PDB entry 2YJ1 | X-ray diffraction, 2.24 A resolution | chains A and C of the 4 polymer chains in the assembly

[Chain A (and C)]
Molecule: Bcl-2-like protein 1
Organism: Homo sapiens
Notes: chain C of this document is another copy of the same molecule, construct and numbering; everything in this record applies to it too
UniProtKB: Q07817 (B2CL1_HUMAN); residue numbers follow UniProt; this construct covers 1-26, 83-209
Chain sequence (158 residues; each row starts with the number of its first residue; note: 56 numbers in that range are skipped by the numbering (no residue carries them; nothing is unmodelled there); numbers below 1 keep their minus sign (Gly-4 is residue -4)):
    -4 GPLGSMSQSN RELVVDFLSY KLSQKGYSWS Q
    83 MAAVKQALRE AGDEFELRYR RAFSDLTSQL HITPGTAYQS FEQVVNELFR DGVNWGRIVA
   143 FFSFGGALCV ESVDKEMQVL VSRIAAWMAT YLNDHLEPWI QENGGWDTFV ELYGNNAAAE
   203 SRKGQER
Unresolved in the structure: 203-209 (chain C: -4 to 0, 197-209)
Sequence notes: cloning artifact (-4 to 0)
Curated features (UniProtKB/Swiss-Prot):
  - motif: Ser4 to Trp24 (BH4), Val86 to Arg100 (BH3), Glu129 to Gly148 (BH1), Pro180 to Tyr195 (BH2)
  - mutagenesis: Phe131 to Asp133 (No heterodimerization with BAX), Val135 to Trp137 (Loss of anti-apoptotic activity), Gly138 to Ile140 (Loss of anti-apoptotic activity), Gly138 (G138A: No heterodimerization with BAX), Ser145 to Gly147 (Decreases interaction with DNM1L, no effect on endocytosis enhancement), Gly148 (G148E: No heterodimerization with BAX), Asp156 (D156A: No effect on caspase-1 cleavage), Asp176 (D176A: No effect on caspase-1 cleavage), Trp188 to Phe191 (Abolishes interaction with DNM1L and endocytosis enhancement), Trp188 to Asp189 (Reduces anti-apoptotic activity by about half), Asp189 (D189A: No effect on caspase-1 cleavage)
What the authors report for this chain:
  - conformationally variable residues (side-chain flip): Tyr101, Phe105

[Interface between chain A and chain C]
Residue-residue contacts - 90 pairs, chain A then chain C:
  Gly-1(A) with Gln26(C)
  Ser0(A) with Gln26(C); Gln183(C), hydrogen bond; Gly187(C); Trp188(C), hydrogen bond (side chain-backbone)
  Met1(A) with Gln183(C)
  Gln3(A) with Gln26(C), hydrogen bond; Met83(C); Trp188(C)
  Ser4(A) with Met83(C)
  Asn5(A) with Ala171(C); Leu174(C); Asn175(C); Glu179(C), hydrogen bond
  Arg6(A) with Ala171(C)
  Glu7(A) with Met83(C); Lys87(C), salt bridge
  Leu8(A) with Met83(C), hydrophobic; Val86(C), hydrophobic; Lys87(C); Trp188(C), hydrophobic
  Val9(A) with Ala167(C), hydrophobic; Met170(C), hydrophobic; Ala171(C); Leu174(C), hydrophobic
  Asp11(A) with Lys87(C); Arg91(C), salt bridge
  Phe12(A) with Leu90(C); Gly94(C); Phe144(C); Ser145(C)
  Leu13(A) with Gly147(C); Gly148(C); Cys151(C), hydrophobic; Ala167(C), hydrophobic
  Tyr15(A) with Arg91(C); Asp95(C), hydrogen bond
  Lys16(A) with Gly94(C); Asp95(C), salt bridge; Glu98(C), salt bridge; Val152(C)
  Leu17(A) with Cys151(C), hydrophobic; Val163(C), hydrophobic
  Gln19(A) with Asp95(C), hydrogen bond
  Lys20(A) with Val152(C)
  Tyr22(A) with Val155(C), hydrophobic; Asp156(C), hydrogen bond
  Trp24(A) with Val163(C); Ser164(C); Ala167(C), hydrophobic
  Met83(A) with Ser4(C); Glu7(C)
  Val86(A) with Leu8(C), hydrophobic
  Lys87(A) with Leu8(C); Asp11(C)
  Gln88(A) with Arg91(C), hydrogen bond
  Leu90(A) with Phe12(C)
  Arg91(A) with Asp11(C), salt bridge; Tyr15(C); Gln88(C), hydrogen bond; Arg91(C)
  Gly94(A) with Phe12(C)
  Asp95(A) with Tyr15(C), hydrogen bond; Lys16(C), salt bridge; Gln19(C), hydrogen bond
  Glu98(A) with Lys16(C), salt bridge
  Phe144(A) with Leu8(C); Val9(C), hydrophobic; Phe12(C)
  Ser145(A) with Phe12(C)
  Gly147(A) with Leu13(C)
  Gly148(A) with Leu13(C)
  Cys151(A) with Leu13(C), hydrophobic
  Val152(A) with Lys16(C); Lys20(C); Tyr22(C)
  Val155(A) with Tyr22(C)
  Asp156(A) with Tyr22(C), hydrogen bond
  Val163(A) with Trp24(C), hydrophobic
  Ala167(A) with Val9(C); Leu13(C), hydrophobic; Trp24(C), hydrophobic
  Leu174(A) with Val9(C), hydrophobic
  Asn175(A) with Met1(C); Ser2(C), hydrogen bond (side chain-backbone); Asn5(C), hydrogen bond
  Glu179(A) with Met1(C); Asn5(C), hydrogen bond
  Trp188(A) with Asn5(C), hydrogen bond; Leu8(C)
Also at the interface, not in a pair above, chain A (47 interface residues in all): Ser164, Ala168, Met170, Ala171
Also at the interface, not in a pair above, chain C (47 interface residues in all): Arg6, Leu17

[In short]
The chain A/chain C interface involves 47 residues from each chain, with 16 hydrogen bonds and 7 salt bridges.
Among the polar pairs are Glu7(A)-Lys87(C), Asp11(A)-Arg91(C) and Lys16(A)-Asp95(C). Curated annotation
(UniProt) lists 19 mutagenesis sites on chain A. From the paper: conformational variability at Tyr101(A) and
Phe105(A).
Both chains are Bcl-2-like protein 1 (Homo sapiens). Entry 2YJ1 (Puma BH3 foldamer in complex with Bcl-xL) was
determined by X-ray diffraction.
